Entry 4R6S (X-ray diffraction, 2.30 A resolution); this record covers chains A and B.

# Chain A (and B)
Name: Peroxisome proliferator-activated receptor gamma
Source organism: Homo sapiens
Notes: chain B of this document is another copy of the same molecule, construct and numbering; everything in this record applies to it too
Reference sequence: P37231 (PPARG_HUMAN); residues 203-477 here correspond to UniProt positions 231-505 (UniProt number = residue number + 28)
Chain sequence (275 residues; numbered 203 to 477; the number before each row is that of its first residue):
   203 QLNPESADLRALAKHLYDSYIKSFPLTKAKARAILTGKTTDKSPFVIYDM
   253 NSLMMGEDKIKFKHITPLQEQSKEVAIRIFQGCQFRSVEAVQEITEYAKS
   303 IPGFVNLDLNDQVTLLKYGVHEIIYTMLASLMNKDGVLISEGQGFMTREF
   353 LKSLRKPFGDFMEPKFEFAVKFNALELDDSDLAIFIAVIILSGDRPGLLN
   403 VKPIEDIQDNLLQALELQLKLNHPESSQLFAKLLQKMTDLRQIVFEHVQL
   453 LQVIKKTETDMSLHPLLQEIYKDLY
Disordered / not traced: 264-275, 477 (chain B: 203-206, 241-243, 268-274, 462-465, 475-477)
Sequence notes: engineered mutation Phe447 (Thr475 in P37231)
Small-molecule neighbours: 3K2 (4'-[(2,3-dimethyl-5-{[(1R)-1-(4-nitrophenyl)ethyl]carbamoyl}-1H-indol-1-yl)methyl]biphenyl-2-carboxylic acid): Arg280, Ile281, Phe282, Gly284, Cys285, Gln286, Arg288, Ser289, Ala292, His323, Ile326, Tyr327, Leu330, Leu333, Val339, Leu340, Ile341, Ser342, Phe360, Phe363, Met364, Lys367, His449, Leu453, Met463, Leu465, Leu469, Tyr473
UniProt features mapped onto this chain:
  - motif: Pro467 to Asp475 (9aaTAD)
  - binding site (rosiglitazone): Gln286 to Ser289, His323, His449, Tyr473
  - cross-link: Lys224 (Glycyl lysine isopeptide (Lys-Gly) (interchain with G-Cter in ubiquitin))
What the authors report for this chain:
  - binding site for 3K2: Phe282
  - mutagenesis - F282A: increased signaling in response to SR2595

# Interface between chain A and chain B
Contacting residue pairs - 30 pairs, chain A then chain B:
  Gln410(A) - Gln437(B)  hydrogen bond
  Asp411(A) - Ser429(B)
  Asp411(A) - Gln430(B)
  Asp411(A) - Lys434(B)  salt bridge
  Leu414(A) - Gln430(B)
  Leu414(A) - Ala433(B)  hydrophobic
  Gln415(A) - Ser429(B)
  Gln415(A) - Gln430(B)
  Glu418(A) - Glu418(B)
  Glu418(A) - Gln430(B)  hydrogen bond
  Lys422(A) - Glu418(B)  salt bridge
  Ser429(A) - Asp411(B)  hydrogen bond
  Ser429(A) - Gln415(B)
  Gln430(A) - Asp411(B)
  Gln430(A) - Leu414(B)
  Gln430(A) - Gln415(B)
  Gln430(A) - Glu418(B)  hydrogen bond
  Gln430(A) - Phe432(B)
  Phe432(A) - Gln430(B)
  Phe432(A) - Ala433(B)  hydrophobic
  Ala433(A) - Leu414(B)  hydrophobic
  Ala433(A) - Leu436(B)  hydrophobic
  Lys434(A) - Asp411(B)  salt bridge
  Leu436(A) - Ala433(B)  hydrophobic
  Gln437(A) - Met439(B)
  Met439(A) - Thr440(B)
  Thr440(A) - Thr440(B)
  Thr440(A) - Arg443(B)
  Arg443(A) - Thr440(B)
  Phe447(A) - Phe447(B)  hydrophobic
Other interface residues (no listed pair), chain A (18 interface residues in all): Asp396
Other interface residues (no listed pair), chain B (18 interface residues in all): Gln410, Lys422, Asp441

# Summary
The chain A/chain B interface involves 18 residues from each chain, with 4 hydrogen bonds and 3 salt bridges.
Among the polar pairs are Asp411(A)-Lys434(B), Lys422(A)-Glu418(B) and Gln410(A)-Gln437(B). Chain A binds
compound 3K2. From the paper: a binding site for 3K2 at Phe282(A); F282A of chain A increases signaling in
response to SR2595.
Chain A and chain B are both Peroxisome proliferator-activated receptor gamma (Homo sapiens); the structure,
Crystal structure of PPARgammma in complex with SR1663, was determined by X-ray diffraction (same publication
as 4R2U).
